9MW9 - chains e and K of the 33 polymer chains in the assembly; structure by electron microscopy, 3.00 A resolution.

Chain e:
Molecule: 4-nt RNA strand
Sequence (4 nucleotides; numbered 0 to 3; the number before each row is that of its first residue; numbering starts at 0):
     0 AAAA

Chain K:
Protein: Cat1 (CRISPR-associated TIR 1)
Sequence (263 residues; row label = number of the first residue in the row):
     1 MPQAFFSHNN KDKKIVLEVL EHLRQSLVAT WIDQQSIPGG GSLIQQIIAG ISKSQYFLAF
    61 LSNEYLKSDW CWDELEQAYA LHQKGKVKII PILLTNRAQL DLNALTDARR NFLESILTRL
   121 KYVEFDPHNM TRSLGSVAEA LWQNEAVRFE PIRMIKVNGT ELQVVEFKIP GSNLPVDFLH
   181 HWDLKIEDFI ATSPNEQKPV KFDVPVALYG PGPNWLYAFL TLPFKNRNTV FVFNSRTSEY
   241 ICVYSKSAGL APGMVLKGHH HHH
Disordered / not traced: 1, 34-41, 259-263
What the authors report for this chain:
  - binding site for the 4-nt RNA strand: Trp215, Ser235
  - binding site for the 4-nt RNA strand: Lys225, Arg227
  - catalytic residues: Tyr122
  - mutagenesis - D33A: decreased catalytic activity on NAD+
  - mutagenesis - Y122A: abolished catalytic activity on NAD+

Chain e / chain K interface:
Contacting residue pairs (18; chain e residue first):
  A0(e) - Tyr209(K)  base contact
  A0(e) - Gly210(K)  hydrogen bond to the base
  A0(e) - Pro211(K)  sugar contact
  A0(e) - Gly212(K)  sugar contact
  A0(e) - Tyr217(K)  base contact
  A0(e) - Phe233(K)  base contact
  A0(e) - Asn234(K)  hydrogen bond to the sugar
  A0(e) - Ser235(K)  hydrogen bond to the sugar
  A1(e) - Asn234(K)  hydrogen bond to the base
  A1(e) - Arg236(K)  hydrogen bond to the sugar
  A2(e) - Asn214(K)  sugar contact
  A3(e) - Ser172(K)  base contact
  A3(e) - Asn173(K)  base contact
  A3(e) - Leu174(K)  hydrogen bond to the base
  A3(e) - Gly212(K)  sugar contact
  A3(e) - Pro213(K)  sugar contact
  A3(e) - Asn214(K)  hydrogen bond to the phosphate
  A3(e) - Trp215(K)  base contact

In short:
4 residues of chain e face 15 of chain K across their interface, with 7 hydrogen bonds. Polar contacts include
A0(e)-Gly210(K), A1(e)-Asn234(K) and A3(e)-Leu174(K). The paper reports the catalytic residue Tyr122(K); D33A
of chain K reduces catalytic activity on NAD+.
Chain e is a 4-nt RNA strand and chain K is Cat1 (CRISPR-associated TIR 1); the structure, Cryo-EM structure
of CRISPR-associated cA4 bound Cat1 Trigonal filament assembly, was determined by electron microscopy together
with 9MUD, 9MUE and 9MUO from the same study.
